1S3T - chains A and B of the 3 polymer chains in the assembly; structure by X-ray diffraction, 2.10 A resolution.

# Chain A
Protein: Urease gamma subunit
Source organism: Sporosarcina pasteurii
Notes: EC 3.5.1.5
Reference sequence: P41022 (URE3_BACPA); residue numbers follow UniProt; this construct covers 1-100
Sequence (100 residues; each row starts with the number of its first residue):
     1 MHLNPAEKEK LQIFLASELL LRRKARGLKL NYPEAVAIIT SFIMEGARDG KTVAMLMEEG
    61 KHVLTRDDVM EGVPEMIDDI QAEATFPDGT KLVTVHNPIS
Differences from the reference sequence: modified residue (1)
Modified / non-standard residues: M1 (n-carboxymethionine; CXM)

# Chain B
Protein: Urease beta subunit
Source organism: Sporosarcina pasteurii
Notes: EC 3.5.1.5
Reference sequence: P41021 (URE2_BACPA); numbering as in UniProt (aligned over 1-126)
Sequence (126 residues; each row starts with the number of its first residue):
     1 MSNNNYIVPG EYRVAEGEIE INAGREKTTI RVSNTGDRPI QVGSHIHFVE VNKELLFDRA
    61 EGIGRRLNIP SGTAARFEPG EEMEVELTEL GGNREVFGIS DLTNGSVDNK ELILQRAKEL
   121 GYKGVE
Not modelled in the structure: 1-4

# Interface between chain A and chain B
Pairs across the interface (10; chain A residue first):
  R66(A) with Y6(B), hydrogen bond
  E71(A) with Y6(B); I7(B), hydrogen bond (side chain-backbone)
  G72(A) with Y6(B), hydrogen bond (backbone-side chain); I7(B); P9(B)
  P74(A) with Y6(B)
  E75(A) with Y6(B), hydrogen bond; V8(B)
  M76(A) with P9(B), hydrophobic
Other interface residues (no listed pair), chain B (5 interface residues in all): N5

# Overview
The interface between chain A and chain B involves 6 residues on one side and 5 on the other; the contacts
include 4 hydrogen bonds. Polar contacts include R66(A)-Y6(B), E71(A)-I7(B) and G72(A)-Y6(B).
Here chain A is Urease gamma subunit and chain B is Urease beta subunit, both from Sporosarcina pasteurii.
Entry 1S3T (Borate inhibited bacillus pasteurii urease crystal structure) was determined by X-ray diffraction.
